1E1M - chain A; structure by X-ray diffraction, 1.85 A resolution.

Chain A:
Name: Adrenodoxin reductase
UniProtKB: P08165 (ADRO_BOVIN); residues 1-460 here correspond to UniProt positions 33-492 (UniProt number = residue number + 32)
Amino-acid sequence (460 residues; row label = number of the first residue in the row):
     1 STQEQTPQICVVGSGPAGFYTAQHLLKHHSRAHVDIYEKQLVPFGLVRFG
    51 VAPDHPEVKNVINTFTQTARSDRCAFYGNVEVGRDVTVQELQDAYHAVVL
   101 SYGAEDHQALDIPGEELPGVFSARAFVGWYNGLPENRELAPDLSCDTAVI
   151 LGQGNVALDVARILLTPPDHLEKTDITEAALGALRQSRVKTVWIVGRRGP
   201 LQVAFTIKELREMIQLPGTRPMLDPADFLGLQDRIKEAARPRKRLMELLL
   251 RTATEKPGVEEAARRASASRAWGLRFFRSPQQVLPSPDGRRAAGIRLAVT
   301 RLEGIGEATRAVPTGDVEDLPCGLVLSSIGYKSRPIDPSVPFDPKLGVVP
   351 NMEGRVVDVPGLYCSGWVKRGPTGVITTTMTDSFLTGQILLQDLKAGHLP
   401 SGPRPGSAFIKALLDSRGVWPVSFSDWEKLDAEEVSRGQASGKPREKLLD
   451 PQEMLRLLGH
Unresolved in the structure: 1-5
Ligand contacts:
  - FAD (flavin-adenine dinucleotide): Val12, Gly13, Ser14, Gly15, Pro16, Ala17, Gly18, Tyr37, Glu38, Lys39, Gln40, Gly45, Leu46, Gly50, Val51, His55, Val58, Val80, Glu81, Val82, Ser101, Tyr102, Gly103, Glu105, Arg124, Val127, Val156, Asp159, Tyr331, Ile336, Gly366, Trp367, Gly374, Val375, Ile376, Thr379
  - NADP (NAP; NADP nicotinamide-adenine-dinucleotide phosphate): Gly152, Gln153, Gly154, Asn155, Val156, Asp159, Arg197, Arg198, Ala204, Thr206, Glu209, Pro280, Ser328, Ile329, Gly330, Tyr331, Trp367, Pro372, Thr373, Gly374, Val375
Curated features (UniProtKB/Swiss-Prot):
  - binding site (FAD): Ala17, Glu38, Leu46, Val82, Trp367, Gly374 to Ile376
  - binding site (NADP(+)): Gln153 to Val156, Arg197, Arg198, Glu209, Gly374
  - modified residue (Phosphoserine): Ser279, Ser286

Overview:
Bound to chain A: flavin-adenine dinucleotide and NADP. UniProt lists 8 FAD-binding residues and 8
NADP+-binding residues.
Chain A is Adrenodoxin reductase; the structure, ADRENODOXIN REDUCTASE in complex with NADPH obtained by a
soaking experiment, was determined by X-ray diffraction together with 1E1K, 1E1N and 1E1L from the same study.
